Entry 7BZN (electron microscopy, 3.10 A resolution); this record covers chains B and D of the 4 polymer chains in the assembly.

== Chain B ==
Name: Capsid protein VP2
From: Coxsackievirus A10
UniProtKB: G0YPI2 (G0YPI2_9ENTO); residues 1-255 here correspond to UniProt positions 70-324 (UniProt number = residue number + 69)
Amino-acid sequence (255 residues; each row starts with the number of its first residue):
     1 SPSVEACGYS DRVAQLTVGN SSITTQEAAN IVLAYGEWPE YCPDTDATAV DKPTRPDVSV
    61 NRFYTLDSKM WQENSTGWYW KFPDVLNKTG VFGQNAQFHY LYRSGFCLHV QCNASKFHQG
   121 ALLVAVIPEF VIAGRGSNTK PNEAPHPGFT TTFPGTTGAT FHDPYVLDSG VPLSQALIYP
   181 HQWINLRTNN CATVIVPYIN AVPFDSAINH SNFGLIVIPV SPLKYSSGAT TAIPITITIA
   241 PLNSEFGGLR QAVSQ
Disordered / not traced: 1-9

== Chain D ==
Name: Capsid protein VP4
From: Coxsackievirus A10
UniProtKB: G0YPI2 (G0YPI2_9ENTO); numbering as in UniProt (aligned over 1-69)
Amino-acid sequence (69 residues; each row starts with the number of its first residue):
     1 MGAQVSTQKS GSHETGNVAT GGSTINFTNI NYYKDSYAAS ATRQDFTQDP KKFTQPVLDS
    61 IRELSAPLN
Disordered / not traced: 1-25

== Chain B / chain D interface ==
Contacting residue pairs (16; chain B residue first):
  Ser10(B) - Asn69(D)
  Asp11(B) - Asn69(D)
  Arg12(B) - Leu68(D)
  Ala29(B) - Leu68(D)  hydrophobic
  Asn30(B) - Val57(D)
  Asn30(B) - Asp59(D)
  Asn30(B) - Ile61(D)
  Ile31(B) - Val57(D)
  Ile31(B) - Leu58(D)  hydrogen bond (backbone-backbone)
  Val32(B) - Pro56(D)  hydrophobic
  Val32(B) - Val57(D)  hydrophobic
  Leu33(B) - Pro56(D)  hydrogen bond (backbone-backbone)
  Leu33(B) - Leu58(D)  hydrophobic
  Tyr35(B) - Lys52(D)
  Tyr35(B) - Phe53(D)  hydrophobic
  Trp38(B) - Leu58(D)  hydrophobic
Also at the interface, not in a pair above, chain B (13 interface residues in all): Gly36, Thr188, Ile195
Also at the interface, not in a pair above, chain D (10 interface residues in all): Pro67

== Overview ==
13 residues of chain B face 10 of chain D across their interface, with 2 hydrogen bonds. Backbone hydrogen
bonds pair Ile31(B)-Leu58(D) and Leu33(B)-Pro56(D).
Chain B is Capsid protein VP2 and chain D is Capsid protein VP4, both from Coxsackievirus A10; the structure,
Cryo-EM structure of mature Coxsackievirus A10 at pH 7.4, was determined by electron microscopy, deposited
together with 7BZO, 7BZT, 7BZU, 7C4T, 7C4W, 7C4Y and 7C4Z.
